PDB entry 6RD7 | electron microscopy, 2.73 A resolution | chains 5 and M of the 18 polymer chains in the assembly

Chain 5:
Name: Mitochondrial F1F0 ATP synthase associated 14 kDa protein
From: Polytomella sp. Pringsheim 198.80
UniProt: A0A024FSR7 (A0A024FSR7_9CHLO); residues 1-123 here = UniProt positions 1-123
Amino-acid sequence (123 residues; numbered 1 to 123; the number before each row is that of its first residue):
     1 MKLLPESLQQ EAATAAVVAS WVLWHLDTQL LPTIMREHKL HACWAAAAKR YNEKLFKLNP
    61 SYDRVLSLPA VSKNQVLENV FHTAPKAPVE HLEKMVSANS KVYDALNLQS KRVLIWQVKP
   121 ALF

Chain M:
Name: Mitochondrial ATP synthase subunit 6
From: Polytomella sp. Pringsheim 198.80
UniProt: H8PGG3 (H8PGG3_9CHLO); residue numbers follow UniProt; this construct covers 1-327
Amino-acid sequence (327 residues; numbered 1 to 327; the number before each row is that of its first residue):
     1 MSVLSSVSMG SRIGSSLLGR SSAYLAQCGF STRSNLNGSI DTSSSVFQAL SSDNENKPAA
    61 SPLNVKLPGM SCSSILLPKT SRIAVPFGNQ TMAMSSVRDV KTGSLPTNFL TGVYRFWRSQ
   121 NPAEKPHDPV NDRLLPAVVD ASDKRASIGT WATTFFCTII SCNLLGLMPF NEAPTSGLGF
   181 ATGLGVSVWA TATILGLSKT GFKFPGHFIP GGTPWPMAFI FVPLETISYT FRAVSLGVRL
   241 WVNMLAGHTL LHILTGMALA LPFSLGFFSM VPATFGVCCL LSALVGLEYL VAVLQSGVFS
   301 ILSTVYVGEF NHDKFIGPAA KIVKKIH
Disordered / not traced: 1-94, 206-218, 325-327
Ion coordination: Zn2+: His248, His252
Reported in the primary citation:
  - Zn2+ coordination: His248, His252
  - catalytic residues: His248, Glu288 (proposed by the authors, not directly observed)
  - conformationally variable residues (helix shift): Gly247 (proposed by the authors, not directly observed)

How chain 5 and chain M interact:
Contacting residue pairs - 34 pairs, chain 5 then chain M:
  Met1(5) - Leu245(M)  hydrophobic
  Met1(5) - Thr249(M)  hydrogen bond
  Lys2(5) - Ser176(M)
  Lys2(5) - Gly177(M)
  Leu3(5) - Leu178(M)
  Leu3(5) - Trp241(M)  hydrophobic
  Leu3(5) - Leu245(M)  hydrophobic
  Leu4(5) - Leu178(M)  hydrophobic
  Glu11(5) - Gly177(M)
  Glu11(5) - Leu178(M)  hydrogen bond (side chain-backbone)
  Glu11(5) - Gly179(M)  hydrogen bond (side chain-backbone)
  Glu11(5) - Phe180(M)  hydrogen bond (side chain-backbone)
  Ala12(5) - Gly179(M)
  Ala15(5) - Phe180(M)  hydrophobic
  Val18(5) - Thr158(M)
  Ala19(5) - Thr154(M)
  Val22(5) - Thr154(M)
  Val22(5) - Thr158(M)
  Leu23(5) - Thr150(M)
  Leu23(5) - Thr154(M)
  Leu26(5) - Thr150(M)
  Leu26(5) - Thr153(M)
  Leu26(5) - Thr154(M)
  Asp27(5) - Thr150(M)
  Leu30(5) - Leu110(M)  hydrophobic
  Thr33(5) - Val100(M)
  Ile34(5) - Thr107(M)
  Ile34(5) - Leu110(M)  hydrophobic
  Ile34(5) - Thr111(M)
  Glu37(5) - Thr102(M)
  Glu37(5) - Gly103(M)  hydrogen bond (side chain-backbone)
  Glu37(5) - Thr107(M)
  Glu37(5) - Asn108(M)
  His38(5) - Arg115(M)
Also at the interface, not in a pair above, chain 5 (23 interface residues in all): Pro5, Leu8, Thr14, Leu31, Met35
Also at the interface, not in a pair above, chain M (28 interface residues in all): Lys101, Ser104, Tyr114, Trp151, Phe155, Cys157, Pro174, Leu184

In short:
The interface between chain 5 and chain M involves 23 residues on one side and 28 on the other; the contacts
include 5 hydrogen bonds. Among the polar pairs are Met1(5)-Thr249(M), Glu11(5)-Leu178(M) and
Glu11(5)-Gly179(M). The Zn2+ site is built by His248(M) and His252(M). From the paper: catalytic residues
His248(M) and Glu288(M); Zn2+ coordination by His248(M) and His252(M).
Here chain 5 is Mitochondrial F1F0 ATP synthase associated 14 kDa protein and chain M is Mitochondrial ATP
synthase subunit 6, both from Polytomella sp. Pringsheim 198.80. Entry 6RD7 (CryoEM structure of Polytomella
F-ATP synthase, c-ring position 1, focussed refinement of Fo and peripheral stalk) was determined by electron
microscopy (same publication as 6RD4, 6RD5, 6RD6, 6RD8, 6RD9, 6RDA and 46 further entries).
